9K0K - chains A and I of the 5 polymer chains in the assembly; structure by electron microscopy, 3.14 A resolution.

Chain A:
Molecule: Guanine nucleotide-binding protein G(s) subunit alpha isoforms short
Source organism: Homo sapiens
Notes: EC 3.6.5.-
Reference sequence: P63092 (GNAS2_HUMAN); the construct has insertions or renumbered stretches relative to UniProt, so the offset changes along the chain: 26-60 = UniProt 26-60; 192-195 = UniProt 61-64; 204-253 = UniProt 204-253; 264-394 = UniProt 264-394
Sequence (243 residues; numbered 11 to 394; 141 numbers in that range are skipped by the numbering (no residue carries them; nothing is unmodelled there); the number before each row is that of its first residue):
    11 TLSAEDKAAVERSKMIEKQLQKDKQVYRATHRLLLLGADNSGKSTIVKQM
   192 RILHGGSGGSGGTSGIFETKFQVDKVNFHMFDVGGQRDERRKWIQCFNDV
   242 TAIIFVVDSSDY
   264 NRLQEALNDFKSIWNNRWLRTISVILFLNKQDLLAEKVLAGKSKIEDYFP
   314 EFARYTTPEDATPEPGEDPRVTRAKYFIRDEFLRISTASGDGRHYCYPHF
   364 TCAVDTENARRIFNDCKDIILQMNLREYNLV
Disordered / not traced: 192-206, 304-310, 322-331
Differences from the reference sequence: expression tag (11-25); conflict Asp49 (Gly in P63092), Asn50 (Glu in P63092), Asp249 (Ala in P63092), Asp252 (Ser in P63092), Asp272 (Leu in P63092), Ala372 (Ile in P63092), Ile375 (Val in P63092), Lys380 (Arg in P63092), Leu384 (Gln in P63092), Gln385 (Arg in P63092), Asn387 (His in P63092), Glu390 (Gln in P63092), Asn392 (Glu in P63092), Val394 (Leu in P63092); linker (196-203)

Chain I:
Molecule: P2Y purinoceptor 4
Source organism: Homo sapiens
Reference sequence: P51582 (P2RY4_HUMAN); residue numbers follow UniProt; this construct covers 1-365
Sequence (408 residues; each row starts with the number of its first residue; numbers below 1 keep their minus sign (Met-23 is residue -23)):
   -23 MKTIIALSYIFCLVFADYKDDDDAMASTESSLLRSLGLSPGPGSSEVELD
    27 CWFDEDFKFILLPVSYAVVFVLGLGLNAPTLWLFIFRLRPWDATATYMFH
    77 LALSDTLYVLSLPTLIYYYAAHNHWPFGTEICKFVRFLFYWNLYCSVLFL
   127 TCISVHRYLGICHPLRALRWGRPRLAGLLCLAVWLVVAGCLVPNLFFVTT
   177 SNKGTTVLCHDTTRPEEFDHYVHFSSAVMGLLFGVPCLVTLVCYGLMARR
   227 LYQPLPGSAQSSSRLRSLRTIAVVLTVFAVCFVPFHITRTIYYLARLLEA
   277 DCRVLNIVNVVYKVTRPLASANSCLDPVLYLLTGDKYRRQLRQLCGGGKP
   327 QPRTAASSLALVSLPEDSSCRWAATPQDSSCSTPRADRLHHHHHHGGSGG
   377 LEVLFQGP
Disordered / not traced: -23 to 24, 321-384
Cystine bridges: Cys27-Cys278, Cys108-Cys185
Differences from the reference sequence: initiating methionine (-23); expression tag (-22 to 0, 366-384)
Small-molecule neighbours: UTP (uridine 5'-triphosphate): Asp26, Cys27, Trp28, Phe29, Lys34, Tyr94, Tyr95, Asn99, Leu184, Cys185, His186, Asp187, Thr188, Tyr268, Tyr269, Arg272, Asn285, Tyr288, Lys289, Arg292
Swiss-Prot annotation at these positions:
  - modified residue (Phosphoserine): Ser333, Ser334
  - mutagenesis: Ser243 (S243A: No effect), Ser333 to Leu365 (Abolishes agonist-induced phosphorylation. Prevents agonist-induced desensitization and loss of cell surface receptors), Ser333 to Thr359 (Greatly reduces agonist-induced desensitization and loss of cell surface receptors), Ser333 (S333A: Greatly reduces agonist-induced desensitization and loss of cell surface receptors; when associated with A-334 and A-339), Ser334 (S334A: Greatly reduces agonist-induced desensitization and loss of cell surface receptors; when associated with A-333 and A-339), Ser339 (S339A: Greatly reduces agonist-induced desensitization and loss of cell surface receptors; when associated with A-333 and A-334), Ser344 to Leu365 (No effect on agonist-induced phosphorylation, no functional effect), Ser356 to Leu365 (No functional effect)
Reported in the primary citation:
  - binding site for UTP: Asp26, Trp28, Phe29, Lys34, Tyr95, Asn99, His186, Thr188, Tyr268, Arg272, Lys289, Arg292
  - mutagenesis - L25Y/D26R/W28R: increased signaling in response to ATP
  - conformationally variable residues (helix shift): Phe62, Ser238

How chain A and chain I interact:
Residue-residue contacts - 51 pairs, chain A then chain I:
  Arg38(A) - Leu144(I)
  Ala39(A) - Leu144(I)
  Ala39(A) - Arg145(I)
  His41(A) - Leu141(I)
  His41(A) - Leu144(I)
  Asp215(A) - Arg145(I)  hydrogen bond (backbone-side chain)
  Lys216(A) - Arg145(I)
  Val217(A) - Arg145(I)
  Leu346(A) - Ser234(I)
  Tyr358(A) - Ser234(I)
  Tyr358(A) - Ser237(I)
  Cys359(A) - Ser234(I)
  Tyr360(A) - Ala235(I)  hydrophobic
  Pro361(A) - Ser234(I)
  Phe376(A) - Leu141(I)  hydrophobic
  Lys380(A) - Pro140(I)
  Asp381(A) - Pro232(I)
  Asp381(A) - Ala235(I)
  Asp381(A) - Arg240(I)  salt bridge
  Ile383(A) - Pro140(I)  hydrophobic
  Ile383(A) - Leu141(I)  hydrophobic
  Leu384(A) - Ile137(I)
  Leu384(A) - Arg226(I)
  Leu384(A) - Arg240(I)
  Gln385(A) - Ser239(I)
  Gln385(A) - Arg240(I)  hydrogen bond
  Asn387(A) - Gly136(I)  hydrogen bond (side chain-backbone)
  Asn387(A) - Pro140(I)
  Leu388(A) - Ile137(I)  hydrophobic
  Leu388(A) - Ser239(I)
  Leu388(A) - Ser243(I)
  Tyr391(A) - Thr70(I)
  Tyr391(A) - His132(I)
  Tyr391(A) - Arg133(I)  hydrogen bond (backbone-side chain)
  Tyr391(A) - Gly136(I)
  Asn392(A) - Met74(I)
  Asn392(A) - Tyr306(I)
  Asn392(A) - Thr309(I)  hydrogen bond (side chain-backbone)
  Asn392(A) - Gly310(I)
  Asn392(A) - Asp311(I)  hydrogen bond
  Asn392(A) - Lys312(I)
  Leu393(A) - Arg133(I)
  Leu393(A) - Ile137(I)  hydrophobic
  Leu393(A) - Ser243(I)
  Leu393(A) - Thr246(I)  hydrogen bond (backbone-side chain)
  Leu393(A) - Ile247(I)  hydrophobic
  Leu393(A) - Thr309(I)
  Val394(A) - Ser239(I)
  Val394(A) - Arg242(I)
  Val394(A) - Ser243(I)
  Val394(A) - Gly310(I)
Also at the interface, not in a pair above, chain A (27 interface residues in all): Phe219, Cys379, Arg389, Glu390
Also at the interface, not in a pair above, chain I (28 interface residues in all): Leu227, Leu307

In short:
27 residues of chain A and 28 residues of chain I are in contact, with 7 hydrogen bonds and 1 salt bridge.
Polar contacts include Asp381(A)-Arg240(I), Asp215(A)-Arg145(I) and Gln385(A)-Arg240(I). The paper reports a
binding site for UTP at Asp26(I), Trp28(I) and Phe29(I) among others; L25Y/D26R/W28R of chain I increase
signaling in response to ATP.
Here chain A is Guanine nucleotide-binding protein G(s) subunit alpha isoforms short and chain I is P2Y
purinoceptor 4, both from Homo sapiens. Entry 9K0K (Cryo-EM structure of UTP-bound P2Y purinoceptor
4-miniGq-Nb35 complex) was determined by electron microscopy, deposited together with 9K0X, 9K20 and 9K25.
